Entry 6HM2 (X-ray diffraction, 1.74 A resolution); this record covers chain A.

# Chain A
Name: Agropine permease
Organism: Agrobacterium tumefaciens LBA4213 (Ach5)
UniProt: W8FRA6 (W8FRA6_AGRT4); residues 30-342 here correspond to UniProt positions 42-354 (UniProt number = residue number + 12)
Sequence (341 residues; row label = number of the first residue in the row):
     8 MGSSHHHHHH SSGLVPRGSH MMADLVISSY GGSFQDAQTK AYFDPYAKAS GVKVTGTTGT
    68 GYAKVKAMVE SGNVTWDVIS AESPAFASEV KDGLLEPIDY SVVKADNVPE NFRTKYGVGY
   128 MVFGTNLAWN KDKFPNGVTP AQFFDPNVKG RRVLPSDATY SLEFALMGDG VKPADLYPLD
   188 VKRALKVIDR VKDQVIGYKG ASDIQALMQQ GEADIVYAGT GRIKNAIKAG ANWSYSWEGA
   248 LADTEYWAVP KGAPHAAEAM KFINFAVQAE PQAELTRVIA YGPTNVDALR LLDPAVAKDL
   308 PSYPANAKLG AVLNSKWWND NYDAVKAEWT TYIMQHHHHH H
Disordered / not traced: 8-25, 342-348
Sequence notes: initiating methionine (8); expression tag (9-29, 343-348)
Metal / ion sites: Na+: Asp164, Thr166 (together with agropinic acid)
Residues lining bound ligands: agropinic acid (G9Z): Tyr37, Phe41, Glu89, Met128, Phe130, Thr132, Pro162, Ser163, Asp164, Thr166, Tyr167, Gly207, Ala208, Gly226, Arg229, Glu252, Tyr288

# Overview
Ligands of chain A: agropinic acid. Asp164 and Thr166 coordinate Na+.
Chain A is Agropine permease (Agrobacterium tumefaciens LBA4213 (Ach5)); the structure, Structure in P1 form
of the PBP AgtB in complex with agropinic acid from A.tumefacien R10, was determined by X-ray diffraction
together with 6HLX, 6HLY and 6HLZ from the same study.
